Entry 3IXT (X-ray diffraction, 2.75 A resolution); this record covers chains H and P of the 3 polymer chains in the assembly.

Chain H:
Protein: Motavizumab Fab heavy chain
Organism: Mus musculus
Notes: antibody fragment or engineered binder
Sequence (225 residues; numbered 1 to 218 plus 7 insertion-coded residues; the number before each row is that of its first residue; a row labelled like 35A-35B holds insertion residues (35A, then the next letters in order)):
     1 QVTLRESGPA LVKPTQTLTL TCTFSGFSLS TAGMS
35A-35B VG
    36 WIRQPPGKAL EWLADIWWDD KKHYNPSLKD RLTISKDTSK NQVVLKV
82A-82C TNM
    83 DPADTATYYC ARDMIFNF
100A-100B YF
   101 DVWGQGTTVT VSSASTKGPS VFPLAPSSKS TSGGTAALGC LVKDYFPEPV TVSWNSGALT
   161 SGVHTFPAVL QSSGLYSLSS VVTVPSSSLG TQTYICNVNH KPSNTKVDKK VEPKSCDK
Not modelled in the structure: 128-134, 214-218
Disulfide bonds: Cys22-Cys92, Cys140-Cys196

Chain P:
Protein: Fusion glycoprotein F1
Organism: Human respiratory syncytial virus
Notes: fragment: sequence database residues 254-277
UniProtKB: P03420 (FUS_HRSVA); residues 254-277 here = UniProt positions 254-277
Sequence (26 residues; numbered 253 to 278; the number before each row is that of its first residue):
   253 XNSELLSLIN DMPITNDQKK LMSNNX
Sequence notes: acetylation (253); amidation (278)
Modified / non-standard residues: ACE (acetyl group) at position 253; NH2 (amino group) at position 278
From the paper describing this entry:
  - mutagenesis - N262Y, N268I, K272E: decreased binding to several antibodies (citing earlier work)

Interface between chain H and chain P:
Pairs across the interface (18; chain H residue first):
  Ala32(H) - Ser255(P)
  Ala32(H) - Leu258(P)  hydrophobic
  Trp53(H) - Leu258(P)
  Trp53(H) - Ser259(P)
  Trp53(H) - Asn262(P)
  Asp54(H) - Asn262(P)  hydrogen bond
  Asp54(H) - Asp263(P)
  Lys56(H) - Asn262(P)  hydrogen bond (side chain-backbone)
  Lys56(H) - Lys271(P)
  Ile97(H) - Lys272(P)
  Ile97(H) - Ser275(P)  hydrogen bond (backbone-side chain)
  Phe98(H) - Leu258(P)  hydrophobic
  Phe98(H) - Lys272(P)
  Phe98(H) - Ser275(P)
  Phe98(H) - Asn276(P)  hydrogen bond (backbone-side chain)
  Asn99(H) - Lys272(P)
  Phe100(H) - Asn268(P)
  Phe100(H) - Lys272(P)
Other interface residues (no listed pair), chain H (11 interface residues in all): Gly33, Trp52, Tyr100A
Other interface residues (no listed pair), chain P (12 interface residues in all): Ile261, Met264
From the paper, about this interface:
  - specific contacts: Asp54(H)-Asn262(P) (hydrogen bond), Lys56(H)-Asn262(P) (hydrogen bond), Ile97(H)-Ser275(P) (backbone contact)
  - epitope / paratope residues, chain H: Asp54(H), Lys56(H), Ile97(H)
  - epitope / paratope residues, chain P: Asn262(P), Ser275(P)

In short:
The interface between chain H and chain P involves 11 residues on one side and 12 on the other; the contacts
include 4 hydrogen bonds. Among the polar pairs are Asp54(H)-Asn262(P), Lys56(H)-Asn262(P) and
Ile97(H)-Ser275(P). The paper describes hydrogen bonds between Asp54(H) and Asn262(P) and Lys56(H) and
Asn262(P); a backbone contact between Ile97(H) and Ser275(P). The paper reports that N262Y, N268I and K272E of
chain P reduce binding to several antibodies; epitope/paratope residues Asp54(H), Lys56(H) and Asn262(P) among
others.
Here chain H is Motavizumab Fab heavy chain (Mus musculus) and chain P is Fusion glycoprotein F1 (Human
respiratory syncytial virus). Entry 3IXT (Crystal Structure of Motavizumab Fab Bound to Peptide Epitope) was
determined by X-ray diffraction.
